6LCP - chains A and B; structure by electron microscopy, 3.48 A resolution.

[Chain A]
Name: Phospholipid-transporting ATPase
Source organism: Chaetomium thermophilum (strain DSM 1495 / CBS 144.50 / IMI 039719)
Notes: EC 7.6.2.1
Reference sequence: G0S196 (G0S196_CHATD); residues 1-1555 here = UniProt positions 1-1555
Chain sequence (1555 residues; row label = number of the first residue in the row):
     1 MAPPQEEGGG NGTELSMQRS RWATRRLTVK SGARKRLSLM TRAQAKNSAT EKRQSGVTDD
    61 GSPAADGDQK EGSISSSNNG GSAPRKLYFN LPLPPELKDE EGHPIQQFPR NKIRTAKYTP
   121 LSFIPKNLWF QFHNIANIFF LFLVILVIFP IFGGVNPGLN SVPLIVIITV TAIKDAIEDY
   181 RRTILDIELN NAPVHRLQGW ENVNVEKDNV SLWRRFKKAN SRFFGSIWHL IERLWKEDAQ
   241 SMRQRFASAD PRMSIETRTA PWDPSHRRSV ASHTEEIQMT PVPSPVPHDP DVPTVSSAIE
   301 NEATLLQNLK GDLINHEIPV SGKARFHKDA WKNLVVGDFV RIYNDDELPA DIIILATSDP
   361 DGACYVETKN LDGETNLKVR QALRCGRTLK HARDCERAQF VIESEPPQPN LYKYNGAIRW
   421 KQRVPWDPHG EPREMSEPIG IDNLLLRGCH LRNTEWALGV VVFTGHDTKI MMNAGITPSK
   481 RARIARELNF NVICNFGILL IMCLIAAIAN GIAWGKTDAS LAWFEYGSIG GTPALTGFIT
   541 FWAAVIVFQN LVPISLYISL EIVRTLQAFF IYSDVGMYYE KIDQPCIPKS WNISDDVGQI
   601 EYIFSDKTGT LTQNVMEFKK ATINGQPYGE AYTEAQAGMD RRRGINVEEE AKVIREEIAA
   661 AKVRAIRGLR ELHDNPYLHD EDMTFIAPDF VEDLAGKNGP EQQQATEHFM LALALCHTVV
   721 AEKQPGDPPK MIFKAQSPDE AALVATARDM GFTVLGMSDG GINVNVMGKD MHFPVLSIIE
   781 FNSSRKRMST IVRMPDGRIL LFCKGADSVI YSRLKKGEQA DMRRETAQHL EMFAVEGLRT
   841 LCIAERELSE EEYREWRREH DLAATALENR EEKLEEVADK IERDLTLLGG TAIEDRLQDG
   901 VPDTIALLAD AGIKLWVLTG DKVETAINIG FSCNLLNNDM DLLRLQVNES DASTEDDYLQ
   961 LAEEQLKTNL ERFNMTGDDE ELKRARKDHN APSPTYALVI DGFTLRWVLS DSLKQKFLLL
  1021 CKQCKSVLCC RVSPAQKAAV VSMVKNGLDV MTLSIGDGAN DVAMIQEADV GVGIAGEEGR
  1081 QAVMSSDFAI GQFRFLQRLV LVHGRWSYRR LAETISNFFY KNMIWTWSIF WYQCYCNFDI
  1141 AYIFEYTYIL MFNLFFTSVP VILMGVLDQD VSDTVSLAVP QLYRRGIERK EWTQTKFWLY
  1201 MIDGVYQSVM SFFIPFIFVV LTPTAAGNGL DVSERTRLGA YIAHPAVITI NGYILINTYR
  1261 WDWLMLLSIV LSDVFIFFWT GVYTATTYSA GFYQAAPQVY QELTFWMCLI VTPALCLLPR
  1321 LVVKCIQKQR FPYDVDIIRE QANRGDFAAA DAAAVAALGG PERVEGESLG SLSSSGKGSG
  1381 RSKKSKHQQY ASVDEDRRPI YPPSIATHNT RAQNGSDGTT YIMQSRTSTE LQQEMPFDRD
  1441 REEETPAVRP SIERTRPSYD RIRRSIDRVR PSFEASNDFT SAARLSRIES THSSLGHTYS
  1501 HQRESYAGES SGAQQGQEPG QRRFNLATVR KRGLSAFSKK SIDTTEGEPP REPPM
Disordered / not traced: 1-82, 91-92, 198-320, 422-430, 1357-1555
Bound ions: Mg2+: Asp606, Asp1061
Ligand contacts:
  - beryllium trifluoride (BEF): Lys369, Asn370, Leu371, Asp372, Gly373, Asp606, Lys607, Thr608, Gly609, Thr919, Gly920, Lys1037, Asn1060, Asp1061
  - phosphatidyl serine (P5S; O-[(R)-{[(2R)-2,3-bis(octadecanoyloxy)propyl]oxy}(hydroxy)phosphoryl]-L-serine): Arg1109, Glu1113, Lys1196, Leu1199, Tyr1200, Asp1203, Tyr1206, Tyr1253, Asn1257, Tyr1259, Pro1319, Arg1320, Val1323, Lys1324, Gln1327, Lys1328, Tyr1333
Reported in the primary citation:
  - binding site for beryllium trifluoride: Asp606
  - binding site for the ligand POV: Arg181, Gln549, Asn550, Phe569, Tyr572, Asn1153
  - conformationally variable residues (order/disorder transition): Ser122 to Asn134, Leu185 to Ala192

[Chain B]
Name: Cdc50
Source organism: Chaetomium thermophilum (strain DSM 1495 / CBS 144.50 / IMI 039719)
Reference sequence: G0SDN0 (G0SDN0_CHATD); residues 1-407 here = UniProt positions 1-407
Chain sequence (407 residues; numbered 1 to 407; the number before each row is that of its first residue):
     1 MAPRRRRGAG QDGSDDGRSD SDAPKNRPPN TAFRQQRMRA WQCVLTPKLI VTVFSILAAI
    61 YLGFGAWLTY LAHTVRDLKI DYTDCLTSAP KDDFETIPQN HITAHFSAKD STFDPYKAQW
   121 KTTEREVQVA NYTDNRQFCI VRFNIPEDLQ PTISFFYYLE NFYQNHRRYV NSFNAKQLLG
   181 DAVDGKTIND STCDPITHDP KGTGKIVYPC GLVANSIFND TFSSPLALAV RNSSDSSRPY
   241 NMTTKGIAWP GLKDLYGKTS YSLDQIVPPP NWERRYKYGY QENNPPPDLK TDELFQNWMM
   301 LAAAPNFYKL YQKNDTHPML AGQYEIEIES NFDVTVYKGR KAFVITTLST MGSRNIWPGI
   361 IFLIVGGICL VLDIYFILSF FIWRPRKLGD PSYLSWNQPS APGGHSS
Disordered / not traced: 1-22, 399-407
Disulfides: Cys85-Cys139
Covalently attached groups: N-acetylglucosamine (NAG) linked to Asn131, Asn241, Asn314; glycan linked to Asn189, Asn219

[How chain A and chain B interact]
Pairs across the interface (171; chain A residue first):
  Asp518(A) with Val336(B); Tyr337(B); Lys338(B)
  Ala519(A) with Tyr337(B)
  Ser520(A) with Asn161(B), hydrogen bond (side chain-backbone); Phe162(B); Tyr163(B); Tyr337(B)
  Trp523(A) with Val336(B)
  Phe524(A) with Phe162(B), hydrophobic; Leu212(B); Ser216(B); Phe332(B), hydrophobic; Tyr337(B), hydrophobic
  Glu525(A) with Arg168(B); Leu212(B)
  Tyr526(A) with Arg168(B); Pro195(B), hydrophobic; Ile196(B); Asn215(B), hydrogen bond; Pro270(B)
  Gly527(A) with Arg168(B)
  Ser528(A) with Arg168(B)
  Ile529(A) with Arg167(B)
  Phe569(A) with Arg34(B)
  Phe570(A) with Phe33(B), hydrophobic; Gln36(B)
  Ser573(A) with Pro28(B); Arg34(B), hydrogen bond (side chain-backbone); Gln35(B), hydrogen bond (backbone-side chain)
  Asp574(A) with Gln35(B)
  Val575(A) with Pro28(B); Gln35(B), hydrogen bond (backbone-side chain)
  Tyr578(A) with Pro24(B); Arg27(B); Pro28(B)
  Glu580(A) with Pro24(B); Arg27(B), salt bridge
  Asp583(A) with Ala23(B); Pro24(B); Lys25(B); Asn26(B), hydrogen bond (backbone-side chain)
  Pro585(A) with Asn26(B)
  Trp1106(A) with Gln36(B)
  Arg1110(A) with Gln36(B), hydrogen bond
  Tyr1132(A) with Asn165(B); Ala303(B), hydrogen bond (side chain-backbone)
  Tyr1135(A) with Pro305(B)
  Cys1136(A) with Asn165(B)
  Asn1137(A) with Tyr163(B); His166(B)
  Asp1139(A) with His166(B), salt bridge; Arg167(B), salt bridge
  Ile1140(A) with Arg167(B)
  Ala1141(A) with Asn165(B)
  Gln1169(A) with Gln36(B)
  Asp1170(A) with Gln42(B)
  Val1171(A) with Gln42(B)
  Asp1173(A) with Gln35(B)
  Val1179(A) with Trp396(B), hydrophobic
  Gln1181(A) with Trp396(B)
  Leu1182(A) with Trp396(B), hydrophobic
  Ile1214(A) with Ile361(B), hydrophobic
  Ile1217(A) with Asn355(B), hydrogen bond (backbone-side chain); Trp357(B), hydrophobic
  Phe1218(A) with Asn355(B), hydrogen bond (backbone-side chain); Pro358(B), hydrophobic; Ile361(B), hydrophobic
  Val1220(A) with Ala304(B), hydrophobic
  Leu1221(A) with Asn355(B); Trp357(B)
  Thr1222(A) with Ser353(B); Arg354(B), hydrogen bond (side chain-backbone); Asn355(B)
  Pro1223(A) with Tyr308(B), hydrophobic; Thr346(B); Ser353(B)
  Thr1224(A) with Phe156(B)
  Ala1225(A) with Gly352(B)
  Ala1226(A) with Gly352(B)
  Gly1227(A) with Leu348(B); Ser349(B); Thr350(B); Met351(B); Gly352(B)
  Asn1228(A) with Leu348(B)
  Gly1229(A) with Leu310(B); Leu348(B)
  Leu1230(A) with Ala248(B); Trp249(B), hydrophobic
  Asp1231(A) with Trp249(B), hydrogen bond (backbone-side chain); Met300(B)
  Ser1233(A) with Ala303(B), hydrogen bond (backbone-backbone)
  Glu1234(A) with Met300(B); Leu301(B); Ala303(B)
  Arg1235(A) with Val170(B); Leu301(B), hydrogen bond (backbone-backbone); Ala302(B); Ala303(B)
  Arg1237(A) with Met300(B)
  Leu1238(A) with Ala303(B), hydrophobic
  Thr1258(A) with Cys43(B), hydrogen bond (backbone-side chain)
  Tyr1259(A) with Gln42(B); Cys43(B), hydrogen bond (backbone-backbone)
  Arg1260(A) with Met38(B), hydrogen bond (side chain-backbone); Ala40(B); Gln42(B)
  Trp1261(A) with Ala40(B); Trp41(B), hydrogen bond (backbone-backbone); Cys43(B), hydrogen bond
  Asp1262(A) with Met38(B); Arg39(B); Ala40(B)
  Trp1263(A) with Arg39(B), hydrogen bond (backbone-backbone)
  Leu1264(A) with Phe33(B), hydrophobic; Met38(B), hydrophobic
  Thr1287(A) with Leu255(B)
  Ala1290(A) with Leu255(B)
  Tyr1293(A) with Gly251(B); Asp254(B), hydrogen bond
  Gln1294(A) with Gly251(B)
  Gln1298(A) with Trp249(B)
  Glu1302(A) with Trp249(B)
  Leu1303(A) with Trp67(B), hydrophobic; Leu68(B), hydrophobic; Thr350(B)
  Thr1304(A) with Met351(B)
  Met1307(A) with Phe64(B), hydrophobic; Trp67(B), hydrophobic; Leu68(B), hydrophobic; Phe362(B)
  Ile1310(A) with Tyr61(B), hydrogen bond (backbone-side chain); Phe64(B), hydrophobic; Phe362(B), hydrophobic
  Val1311(A) with Phe362(B), hydrophobic
  Ala1314(A) with Tyr61(B)
  Leu1315(A) with Val365(B), hydrophobic
  Leu1318(A) with Ile368(B), hydrophobic; Cys369(B), hydrophobic
  Leu1321(A) with Phe54(B), hydrophobic
  Val1322(A) with Phe54(B), hydrophobic; Leu372(B), hydrophobic; Phe376(B), hydrophobic
  Cys1325(A) with Ile50(B), hydrophobic; Phe376(B), hydrophobic
  Ile1326(A) with Phe376(B), hydrophobic
  Lys1328(A) with Arg386(B)
  Gln1329(A) with Leu45(B), hydrogen bond (side chain-backbone); Phe380(B); Arg386(B)
  Arg1330(A) with Arg384(B)
  Pro1332(A) with Arg386(B); Tyr393(B), hydrophobic
  Asp1334(A) with Leu394(B); Ser395(B), hydrogen bond; Trp396(B)
  Ile1337(A) with Arg386(B); Gly389(B); Asp390(B); Tyr393(B), hydrophobic; Leu394(B), hydrophobic
  Ile1338(A) with Leu394(B), hydrophobic
  Arg1339(A) with Gln42(B), hydrogen bond; Cys43(B)
  Glu1340(A) with Val44(B); Arg386(B), salt bridge; Gly389(B), hydrogen bond (side chain-backbone)
  Gln1341(A) with Gly389(B), hydrogen bond (side chain-backbone)
  Asn1343(A) with Val44(B)
  Arg1344(A) with Leu388(B)
Also at the interface, not in a pair above, chain A (100 interface residues in all): Trp514, Leu521, Thr540, His1103, Val1166, Phe1216, Val1232, Lys1324
Also at the interface, not in a pair above, chain B (92 interface residues in all): Arg37, Pro47, Thr152, Tyr169, Ile247, Asn271, Lys309, Pro391

[Summary]
100 residues of chain A and 92 residues of chain B are in contact, with 27 hydrogen bonds and 4 salt bridges.
Among the polar pairs are Glu580(A)-Arg27(B), Asp1139(A)-His166(B) and Asp1139(A)-Arg167(B). From the paper: a
binding site for the ligand POV at Arg181(A), Gln549(A) and Asn550(A) among others; a binding site for
beryllium trifluoride at Asp606(A).
Here chain A is Phospholipid-transporting ATPase and chain B is Cdc50, both from Chaetomium thermophilum
(strain DSM 1495 / CBS 144.50 / IMI 039719). Entry 6LCP (Cryo-EM structure of Dnf1 from Chaetomium
thermophilum in the E2P state) was determined by electron microscopy together with 6LCR from the same study.
